PDB entry 8Q5Y | electron microscopy, 2.60 A resolution | chains G and E of the 9 polymer chains in the assembly

# Chain G
Molecule: Monoclonal antibody Mab 23 (Heavy Chain)
Source organism: Homo sapiens
Notes: antibody fragment or engineered binder
Chain sequence (447 residues; row label = number of the first residue in the row; X marks 5 residues of unknown identity (built as UNK)):
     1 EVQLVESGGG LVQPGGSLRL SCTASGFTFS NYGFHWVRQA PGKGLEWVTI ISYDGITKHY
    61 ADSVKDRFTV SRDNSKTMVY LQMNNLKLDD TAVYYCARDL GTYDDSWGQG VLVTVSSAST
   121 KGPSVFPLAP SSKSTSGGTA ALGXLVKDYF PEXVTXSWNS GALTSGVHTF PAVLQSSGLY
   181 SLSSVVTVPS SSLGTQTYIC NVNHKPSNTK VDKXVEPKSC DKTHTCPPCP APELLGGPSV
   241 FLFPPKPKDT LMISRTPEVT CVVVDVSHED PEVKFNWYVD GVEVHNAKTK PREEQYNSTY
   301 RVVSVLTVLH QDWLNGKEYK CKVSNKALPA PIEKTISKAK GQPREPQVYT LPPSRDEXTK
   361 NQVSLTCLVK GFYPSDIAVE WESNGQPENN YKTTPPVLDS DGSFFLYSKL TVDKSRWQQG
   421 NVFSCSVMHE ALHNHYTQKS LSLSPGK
Unresolved in the structure: 116-447
Disulfides: C22-C96

# Chain E
Molecule: Spike glycoprotein
Source organism: Severe acute respiratory syndrome coronavirus 2
Reference sequence: P0DTC2 (SPIKE_SARS2); numbering as in UniProt (aligned over 1-1208)
Chain sequence (1288 residues; numbered 1 to 1288; the number before each row is that of its first residue):
     1 MFVFLVLLPL VSSQCVNLTT RTQLPPAYTN SFTRGVYYPD KVFRSSVLHS TQDLFLPFFS
    61 NVTWFHAIHV SGTNGTKRFD NPVLPFNDGV YFASTEKSNI IRGWIFGTTL DSKTQSLLIV
   121 NNATNVVIKV CEFQFCNDPF LGVYYHKNNK SWMESEFRVY SSANNCTFEY VSQPFLMDLE
   181 GKQGNFKNLR EFVFKNIDGY FKIYSKHTPI NLVRDLPQGF SALEPLVDLP IGINITRFQT
   241 LLALHRSYLT PGDSSSGWTA GAAAYYVGYL QPRTFLLKYN ENGTITDAVD CALDPLSETK
   301 CTLKSFTVEK GIYQTSNFRV QPTESIVRFP NITNLCPFGE VFNATRFASV YAWNRKRISN
   361 CVADYSVLYN SASFSTFKCY GVSPTKLNDL CFTNVYADSF VIRGDEVRQI APGQTGKIAD
   421 YNYKLPDDFT GCVIAWNSNN LDSKVGGNYN YLYRLFRKSN LKPFERDIST EIYQAGSTPC
   481 NGVEGFNCYF PLQSYGFQPT NGVGYQPYRV VVLSFELLHA PATVCGPKKS TNLVKNKCVN
   541 FNFNGLTGTG VLTESNKKFL PFQQFGRDIA DTTDAVRDPQ TLEILDITPC SFGGVSVITP
   601 GTNTSNQVAV LYQDVNCTEV PVAIHADQLT PTWRVYSTGS NVFQTRAGCL IGAEHVNNSY
   661 ECDIPIGAGI CASYQTQTNS PGSASSVASQ SIIAYTMSLG AENSVAYSNN SIAIPTNFTI
   721 SVTTEILPVS MTKTSVDCTM YICGDSTECS NLLLQYGSFC TQLNRALTGI AVEQDKNTQE
   781 VFAQVKQIYK TPPIKDFGGF NFSQILPDPS KPSKRSPIED LLFNKVTLAD AGFIKQYGDC
   841 LGDIAARDLI CAQKFNGLTV LPPLLTDEMI AQYTSALLAG TITSGWTFGA GAALQIPFPM
   901 QMAYRFNGIG VTQNVLYENQ KLIANQFNSA IGKIQDSLSS TPSPLGKLQD VVNQNAQALN
   961 TLVKQLSSNF GAISSVLNDI LSRLDPPEAE VQIDRLITGR LQSLQTYVTQ QLIRAAEIRA
  1021 SANLAATKMS ECVLGQSKRV DFCGKGYHLM SFPQSAPHGV VFLHVTYVPA QEKNFTTAPA
  1081 ICHDGKAHFP REGVFVSNGT HWFVTQRNFY EPQIITTDNT FVSGNCDVVI GIVNNTVYDP
  1141 LQPELDSFKE ELDKYFKNHT SPDVDLGDIS GINASVVNIQ KEIDRLNEVA KNLNESLIDL
  1201 QELGKYEQGS GYIPEAPRDG QAYVRKDGEW VLLSTFLGRS LEVLFQGPGH HHHHHHHSAW
  1261 SHPQFEKGGG SGGGGSGGSA WSHPQFEK
Unresolved in the structure: 1-26, 70-79, 144-164, 173-185, 246-262, 527, 621-640, 677-688, 828-853, 1148-1288
Sequence notes: conflict G682 (Arg in P0DTC2), S683 (Arg in P0DTC2), S685 (Arg in P0DTC2), P817 (Phe in P0DTC2), P899 (Ala in P0DTC2), P942 (Ala in P0DTC2), P944 (Ala in P0DTC2), P986 (Lys in P0DTC2), P987 (Val in P0DTC2); expression tag (1209-1288)
Disulfides: C131-C166, C291-C301, C336-C361, C379-C432, C391-C525, C480-C488, C538-C590, C617-C649, C662-C671, C738-C760, C743-C749, C1032-C1043, C1082-C1126

# Interface between chain G and chain E
Residue-residue contacts - 18 pairs, chain G then chain E:
  N31(G) - Y449(E)
  Y32(G) - K444(E)
  Y32(G) - N450(E)
  I50(G) - V445(E)
  S52(G) - G446(E)
  Y53(G) - G446(E)
  Y53(G) - G447(E)
  Y53(G) - Y449(E)  hydrophobic
  Y53(G) - S494(E)
  D99(G) - K444(E)  salt bridge
  T102(G) - K444(E)
  Y103(G) - T345(E)
  Y103(G) - R346(E)
  Y103(G) - L441(E)
  Y103(G) - D442(E)  hydrogen bond
  Y103(G) - Y451(E)  hydrogen bond
  D104(G) - R346(E)  salt bridge
  D104(G) - N450(E)  hydrogen bond
Also at the interface, not in a pair above, chain G (11 interface residues in all): D54, H59
Also at the interface, not in a pair above, chain E (14 interface residues in all): N448, R509

# Summary
11 residues of chain G face 14 of chain E across their interface; the contacts include 3 hydrogen bonds and 2
salt bridges. Polar pairs include D99(G)-K444(E), D104(G)-R346(E) and Y103(G)-D442(E).
Chain G is Monoclonal antibody Mab 23 (Heavy Chain) (Homo sapiens) and chain E is Spike glycoprotein (Severe
acute respiratory syndrome coronavirus 2); the structure, cryoEM structure of SARS-CoV2 Spike trimer in
complex with Fab23, was determined by electron microscopy together with 8P5M from the same study.
